7S9M - chains A and T of the 4 polymer chains in the assembly; structure by X-ray diffraction, 2.31 A resolution.

[Chain A]
Protein: DNA polymerase beta
Source organism: Homo sapiens
Notes: EC 2.7.7.7, 4.2.99.-
UniProtKB: P06746 (DPOLB_HUMAN); residue numbers follow UniProt; this construct covers 1-335
Chain sequence (335 residues; each row starts with the number of its first residue):
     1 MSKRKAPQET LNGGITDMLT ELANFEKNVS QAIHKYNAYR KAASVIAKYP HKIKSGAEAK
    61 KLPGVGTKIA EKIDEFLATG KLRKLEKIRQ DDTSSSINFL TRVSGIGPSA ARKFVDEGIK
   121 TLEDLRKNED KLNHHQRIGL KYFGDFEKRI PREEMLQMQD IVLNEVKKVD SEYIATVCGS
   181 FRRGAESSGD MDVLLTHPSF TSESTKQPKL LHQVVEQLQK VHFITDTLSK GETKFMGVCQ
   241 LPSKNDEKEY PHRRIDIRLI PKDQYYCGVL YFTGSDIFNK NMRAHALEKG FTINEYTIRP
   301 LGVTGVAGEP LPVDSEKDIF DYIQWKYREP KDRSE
Not modelled in the structure: 1-6, 205-206
Swiss-Prot annotation at these positions:
  - region: Arg183 to Asp192 (DNA-binding)
  - active site: Lys72 (Nucleophile)
  - binding site (K(+)): Lys60, Leu62, Val65, Thr101, Val103, Ile106
  - binding site (Na(+)): Lys60, Leu62, Val65, Thr101, Val103, Ile106
  - binding site (dATP): Arg149, Ser180, Arg183, Gly189, Asp190
  - binding site (dCTP): Arg149, Ser180, Arg183, Gly189, Asp190
  - binding site (dGTP): Arg149, Ser180, Arg183, Gly189, Asp190, Asp192
  - binding site (dTTP): Arg149, Ser180, Arg183, Gly189, Asp190
  - binding site (Mg(2+)): Asp190, Asp192, Asp256
  - modified residue: Lys72 (N6-acetyllysine), Arg83 (Omega-N-methylarginine), Arg152 (Omega-N-methylarginine)
  - cross-link (Glycyl lysine isopeptide (Lys-Gly)): Lys41 (interchain with G-Cter in ubiquitin), Lys61 (interchain with G-Cter in ubiquitin), Lys81 (interchain with G-Cter in ubiquitin)
  - natural variant: Leu22 (L22P: Found in a gastric cancer sample; uncertain significance), Tyr39 (Y39C: Found in a gastric cancer sample; uncertain significance), Gly118 (G118V: Decreased DNA-directed DNA polymerase activity), Arg137 (R137Q: Decreased function in base-excision repair), Arg149 (R149I: Decreased DNA-directed DNA polymerase activity), Asp160 (D160N: Found in a gastric cancer sample; uncertain significance), Cys239 (C239R: Found in a gastric cancer sample; uncertain significance), Lys289 (K289M: Found in a colon cancer sample; uncertain significance), Asn294 (N294D: Found in a gastric cancer sample; uncertain significance), Glu295 (E295K: Found in a gastric cancer sample; uncertain significance)
  - mutagenesis: Phe25 (F25W: No effect on 5'-dRP lyase activity. Decreased ssDNA binding), His34 (H34G: Decreased 5'-dRP lyase activity. Decreased ssDNA binding), Lys35 (K35A: Decreased 5'-dRP lyase activity. Decreased ssDNA binding. Loss of 5'-dRP lyase activity; when associated with A-68 and A-72. Decreased ssDNA binding; when associated with A-68 and A-72 ...), Tyr39 (Y39F: No effect on 5'-dRP lyase activity; Y39Q: Abolishes DNA polymerase and 5'-dRP lyase activity), Lys41 (K41R: Abolishes ubiquitination; when associated with R-61 and R-81), Lys60 (K60A: Decreased 5'-dRP lyase activity. Decreased ssDNA binding), Lys61 (K61R: Abolishes ubiquitination; when associated with R-41 and R-81), Lys68 (K68A: No effect on 5'-dRP lyase activity. Decreased ssDNA binding. Loss of 5'-dRP lyase activity; when associated with A-35 and A-72. Decreased ssDNA binding; when associated with A-35 and A-72 ...), Glu71 (E71Q: No effect on 5'-dRP lyase activity. No effect on structure shown by circular dichroism. No effect on ssDNA binding), Lys72 (K72A: Severely reduced 5'-dRP lyase activity. Does not affect ssDNA binding. Loss of 5'-dRP lyase activity; when associated with A-35 and A-68. Decreased ssDNA binding ...), Glu75 (E75A: Slightly decreased 5'-dRP lyase activity. Decreased ssDNA binding. No effect on structure shown by circular dichroism), Lys81 (K81R: Abolishes ubiquitination; when associated with R-41 and R-61), 5 further mutagenesis entries in UniProt

[Chain T]
Molecule: 16-nt DNA strand
Sequence (16 nucleotides; numbered 1 to 16; the number before each row is that of its first residue):
     1 CCGACGGCGC ATXAGC
Modified / non-standard residues: 8PI (1-{[(5S)-2-amino-5-formamido-6-oxo-5,6-dihydropyrimidin-4-yl]amino}-1,2-dideoxy-5-O-phosphono-D-erythro-pentitol) at position 13

[Chain A / chain T interface]
Pairs across the interface - 16 pairs, chain A then chain T:
  His34(A) - DC5(T)  stacking on the base
  Asn133(A) - DT12(T)  phosphate contact
  His134(A) - DT12(T)  phosphate contact
  Leu228(A) - DA11(T)  sugar contact
  Ser229(A) - DC10(T)  phosphate contact
  Ser229(A) - DA11(T)  phosphate contact
  Lys230(A) - DC10(T)  hydrogen bond to the phosphate
  Lys230(A) - DA11(T)  hydrogen bond to the phosphate
  Gly231(A) - DC10(T)  phosphate contact
  Glu232(A) - DC10(T)  hydrogen bond to the phosphate
  Thr233(A) - DG9(T)  hydrogen bond to the phosphate
  Thr233(A) - DC10(T)  hydrogen bond to the phosphate
  Lys234(A) - DG9(T)  phosphate contact
  Lys234(A) - DC10(T)  hydrogen bond to the phosphate
  Tyr271(A) - DG6(T)  hydrogen bond to the base
  Tyr296(A) - DC8(T)  sugar contact
Other interface residues (no listed pair), chain A (13 interface residues in all): Asn37

[Summary]
13 residues of chain A and 7 residues of chain T are in contact, with 7 hydrogen bonds and 1 aromatic stacking
contact. Polar contacts include Tyr271(A)-DG6(T), Lys230(A)-DC10(T) and Lys230(A)-DA11(T).
Here chain A is DNA polymerase beta (Homo sapiens) and chain T is a 16-nt DNA strand. Entry 7S9M (Crystal
Structure of DNA Polymerase Beta with Ring open intermediate Fapy-dG base-paired with a dA) was determined by
X-ray diffraction (same publication as 7S9J, 7S9K, 7S9L, 7S9N, 7S9O, 7S9P and 7S9Q).
